Entry 8ZNJ (electron microscopy, 3.00 A resolution); this record covers chains A and B of the 4 polymer chains in the assembly.

# Chain A
Protein: Piwi domain-containing protein
Organism: Saccharolobus islandicus M.16.4
Reference sequence: C4KI01 (C4KI01_SULIK); residue numbers follow UniProt; this construct covers 1-459
Chain sequence (459 residues; numbered 1 to 459; the number before each row is that of its first residue):
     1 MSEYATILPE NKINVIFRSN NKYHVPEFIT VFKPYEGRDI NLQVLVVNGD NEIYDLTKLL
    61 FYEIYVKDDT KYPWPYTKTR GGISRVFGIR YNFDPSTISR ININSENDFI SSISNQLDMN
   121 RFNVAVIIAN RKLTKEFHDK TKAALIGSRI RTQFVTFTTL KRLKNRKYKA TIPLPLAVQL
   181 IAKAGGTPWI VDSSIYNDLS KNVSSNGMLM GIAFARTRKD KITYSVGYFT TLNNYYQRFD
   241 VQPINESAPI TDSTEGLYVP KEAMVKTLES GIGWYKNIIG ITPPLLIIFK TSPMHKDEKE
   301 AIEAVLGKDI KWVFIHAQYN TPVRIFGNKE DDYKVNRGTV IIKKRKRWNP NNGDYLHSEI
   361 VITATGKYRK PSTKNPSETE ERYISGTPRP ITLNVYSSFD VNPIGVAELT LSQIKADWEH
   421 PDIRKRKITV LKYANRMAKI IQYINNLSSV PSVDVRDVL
Not modelled in the structure: 243-253, 375-378
Metal / ion sites: Mg2+: Lys183, Leu459 (shared with 1 residue of chain D)

# Chain B
Protein: SiAgo-associated protein1, SiAga1
Organism: Saccharolobus islandicus M.16.4
Reference sequence: C4KI00 (C4KI00_SULIK); residue numbers follow UniProt; this construct covers 1-243
Chain sequence (243 residues; row label = number of the first residue in the row):
     1 MVLESNMFKT EQELPELIVN CIEIDNEKEA HKVVKEISKY GIFGVVREKK IFFTTVIEDD
    61 DFLKDRLTEV LKNYNINFSD IKKNCKKIIP EDNKDYFSQI FLNALRYVIY QKLEDINKDK
   121 KENERWTINE SEDGVYICKE RYDIDNYKIC VGAKFTIKVF DNKAELYVDR KLKLYDEDKK
   181 LTRKLRGKIN KMSVVEPKTR YEFIREIIQE ISGNFDYINI KLSKDYTVNM TRTKLNEKLP
   241 TPF
Not modelled in the structure: 1, 239-243
Cystine bridges: Cys21-Cys85

# Interface between chain A and chain B
Residue-residue contacts - 55 pairs, chain A then chain B:
  Glu3(A) - Met7(B)
  Glu3(A) - Lys9(B)  salt bridge
  Glu3(A) - Leu235(B)
  Ala5(A) - Leu235(B)  hydrophobic
  Ala5(A) - Glu237(B)
  Ala5(A) - Lys238(B)  hydrogen bond (backbone-backbone)
  Pro322(A) - Asn6(B)  hydrogen bond (backbone-side chain)
  Pro322(A) - Thr156(B)
  Pro322(A) - Tyr167(B)  hydrophobic
  Pro322(A) - Asp169(B)
  Val323(A) - Asn6(B)
  Val323(A) - Tyr167(B)  hydrophobic
  Arg324(A) - Ser5(B)
  Arg324(A) - Asn6(B)  hydrogen bond (backbone-backbone)
  Arg324(A) - Asp169(B)  salt bridge
  Ile325(A) - Leu3(B)  hydrophobic
  Ile325(A) - Glu4(B)
  Phe326(A) - Leu3(B)
  Phe326(A) - Glu4(B)  hydrogen bond (backbone-backbone)
  Phe326(A) - Pro197(B)  hydrophobic
  Phe326(A) - Tyr201(B)  hydrophobic
  Gly327(A) - Leu3(B)
  Gly327(A) - Glu4(B)
  Asn328(A) - Val2(B)
  Asn328(A) - Leu3(B)
  Asp332(A) - Lys198(B)
  Tyr333(A) - Pro197(B)
  Tyr333(A) - Lys198(B)
  Tyr333(A) - Tyr201(B)
  Lys334(A) - Glu196(B)  salt bridge
  Lys334(A) - Pro197(B)
  Val335(A) - Leu3(B)  hydrophobic
  Thr339(A) - Leu3(B)
  Ile341(A) - Leu235(B)  hydrophobic
  Lys343(A) - Phe160(B)
  Lys343(A) - Glu165(B)  salt bridge
  Arg345(A) - Glu91(B)  salt bridge
  Arg345(A) - Phe160(B)
  Arg345(A) - Asp161(B)
  Lys346(A) - Glu13(B)  salt bridge
  Lys346(A) - Asp161(B)  hydrogen bond (backbone-side chain)
  Arg347(A) - Glu13(B)  salt bridge
  Arg347(A) - Asp161(B)  salt bridge
  Arg347(A) - Asn162(B)
  Leu356(A) - Phe160(B)  hydrophobic
  Glu359(A) - Phe160(B)
  Tyr383(A) - Pro197(B)
  Gly386(A) - Val194(B)
  Gly386(A) - Val195(B)
  Gly386(A) - Pro197(B)
  Thr387(A) - Val195(B)  hydrogen bond (side chain-backbone)
  Thr387(A) - Glu196(B)
  Thr387(A) - Pro197(B)
  Thr387(A) - Arg200(B)  hydrogen bond
  Ile404(A) - Lys238(B)
Other interface residues (no listed pair), chain A (32 interface residues in all): Tyr4, Thr6, Gln318, Lys329, Lys344, Ser358, Ser385
Other interface residues (no listed pair), chain B (31 interface residues in all): Lys158, Lys171, Ile204, Thr233, Lys234

# Summary
Chain A and chain B form an interface of 32 and 31 residues respectively, with 7 hydrogen bonds and 8 salt
bridges. Among the polar pairs are Glu3(A)-Lys9(B), Arg324(A)-Asp169(B) and Lys334(A)-Glu196(B). The Mg2+ site
is built by Lys183(A) and Leu459(A).
Chain A is Piwi domain-containing protein and chain B is SiAgo-associated protein1, SiAga1, both from
Saccharolobus islandicus M.16.4; the structure, Cryo-EM structure of a short prokaryotic Argonaute system from
archaeon Suldolobus islandicus, was determined by electron microscopy together with 9LGW from the same study.
